Entry 8CYD (electron microscopy, 2.60 A resolution); this record covers chains B and C of the 6 polymer chains in the assembly.

# Chain B (and C)
Protein: Spike glycoprotein
Source organism: Severe acute respiratory syndrome coronavirus 2
Notes: chain C of this document is another copy of the same molecule, construct and numbering; everything in this record applies to it too
UniProt: P0DTC2 (SPIKE_SARS2); residues 15-1147 here = UniProt positions 15-1147
Chain sequence (1133 residues; each row starts with the number of its first residue):
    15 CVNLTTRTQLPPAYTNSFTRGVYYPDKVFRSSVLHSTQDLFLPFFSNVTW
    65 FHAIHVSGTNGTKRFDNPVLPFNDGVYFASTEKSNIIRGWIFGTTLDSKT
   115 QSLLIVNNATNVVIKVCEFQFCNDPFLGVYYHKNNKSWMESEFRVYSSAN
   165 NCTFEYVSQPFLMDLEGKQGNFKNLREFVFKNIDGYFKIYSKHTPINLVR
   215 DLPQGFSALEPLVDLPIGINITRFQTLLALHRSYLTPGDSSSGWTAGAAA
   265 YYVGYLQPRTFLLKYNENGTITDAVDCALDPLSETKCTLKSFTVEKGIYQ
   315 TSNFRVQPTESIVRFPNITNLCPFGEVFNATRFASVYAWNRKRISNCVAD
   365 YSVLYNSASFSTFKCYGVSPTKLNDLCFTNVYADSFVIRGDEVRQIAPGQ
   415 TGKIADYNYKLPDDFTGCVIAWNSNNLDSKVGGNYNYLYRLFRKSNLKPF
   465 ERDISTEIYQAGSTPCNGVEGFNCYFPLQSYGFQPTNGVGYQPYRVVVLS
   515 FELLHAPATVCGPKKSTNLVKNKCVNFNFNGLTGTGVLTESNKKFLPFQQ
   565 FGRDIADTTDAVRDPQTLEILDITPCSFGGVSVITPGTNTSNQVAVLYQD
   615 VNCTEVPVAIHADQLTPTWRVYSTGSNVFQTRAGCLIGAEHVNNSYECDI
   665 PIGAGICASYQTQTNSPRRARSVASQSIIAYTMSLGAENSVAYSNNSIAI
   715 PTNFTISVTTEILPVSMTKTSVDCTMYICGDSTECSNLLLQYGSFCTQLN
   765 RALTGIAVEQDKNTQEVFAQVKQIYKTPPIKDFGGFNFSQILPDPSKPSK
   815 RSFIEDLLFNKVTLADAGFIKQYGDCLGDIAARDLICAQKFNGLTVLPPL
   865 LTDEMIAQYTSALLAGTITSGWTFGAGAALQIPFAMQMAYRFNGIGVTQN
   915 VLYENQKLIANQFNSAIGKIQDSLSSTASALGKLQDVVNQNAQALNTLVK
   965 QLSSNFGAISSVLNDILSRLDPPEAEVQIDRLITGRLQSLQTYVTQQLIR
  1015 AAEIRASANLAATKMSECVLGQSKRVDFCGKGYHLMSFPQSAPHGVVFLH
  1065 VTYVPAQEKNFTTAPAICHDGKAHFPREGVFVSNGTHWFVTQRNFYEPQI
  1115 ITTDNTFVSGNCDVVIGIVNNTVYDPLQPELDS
Unresolved in the structure: 677-688, 828-848
Cystine bridges: Cys291-Cys301, Cys336-Cys361, Cys379-Cys432, Cys391-Cys525, Cys480-Cys488, Cys538-Cys590, Cys617-Cys649, Cys662-Cys671, Cys738-Cys760, Cys743-Cys749, Cys1032-Cys1043, Cys1082-Cys1126
Differences from the reference sequence: conflict Pro986 (Lys in P0DTC2), Pro987 (Val in P0DTC2)
Curated features (UniProtKB/Swiss-Prot):
  - region: Asn280 to Cys301 (Putative superantigen), Arg403 to Asp405 (Integrin-binding motif), Asn448 to Phe456 (Immunodominant HLA epitope recognized by the CD8+), Pro681 to Ala684 (Putative superantigen), Ser816 to Tyr837 (Fusion peptide 1), Lys835 to Phe855 (Fusion peptide 2)
  - site (Cleavage): Arg685, Ser686, Arg815, Ser816
  - glycosylation: Asn17 (N-linked (GlcNAc...) (complex) asparagine), Asn61 (N-linked (GlcNAc...) (hybrid) asparagine), Asn74 (N-linked (GlcNAc...) (complex) asparagine), Asn122 (N-linked (GlcNAc...) (hybrid) asparagine), Asn149 (N-linked (GlcNAc...) (complex) asparagine), Asn165 (N-linked (GlcNAc...) (complex) asparagine), Asn234 (N-linked (GlcNAc...) (high mannose) asparagine), Asn282 (N-linked (GlcNAc...) (complex) asparagine), Thr323 (O-linked (GalNAc) threonine), Ser325 (O-linked (HexNAc...) serine), Asn331 (N-linked (GlcNAc...) (complex) asparagine), Asn343 (N-linked (GlcNAc...) (complex) asparagine), Asn603 (N-linked (GlcNAc...) (hybrid) asparagine), Asn616 (N-linked (GlcNAc...) (complex) asparagine), Asn657 (N-linked (GlcNAc...) (complex) asparagine), Thr676 (O-linked (GlcNAc...) threonine), Thr678 (O-linked (GlcNAc...) threonine), Asn709 (N-linked (GlcNAc...) (high mannose) asparagine), Asn717 (N-linked (GlcNAc...) (hybrid) asparagine), Asn801 (N-linked (GlcNAc...) (hybrid) asparagine) and 3 more in UniProt
  - natural variant: Leu18 (L18F: In strain: Beta/B.1.351, Gamma/P.1 and 1 more), Thr19 (T19I: In strain: Omicron/BQ.1.1, Omicron/XBB.1.5 and 1 more; T19R: In strain: Delta/B.1.617.2, Omicron/BA.2 and 4 more), Thr20 (T20N: In strain: Gamma/P.1), Leu24 to Ala27 (sequence variant, change not given here; In strain: Omicron/BA.2, Omicron/BA.2.12.1 and 6 more), Pro26 (P26S: In strain: Gamma/P.1), Gln52 (Q52H: In strain: Omicron/EG.5.1), Ala67 (A67V: In strain: Eta/B.1.525, Omicron/BA.1), His69 to Val70 (deletion: In strain: Alpha/B.1.1.7, Eta/B.1.525 and 5 more), Gly75 (G75V: In strain: Lambda/C.37), Thr76 (T76I: In strain: Lambda/C.37), Asp80 (D80A: In strain: Beta/B.1.351), Val83 (V83A: In strain: Omicron/XBB.1.5, Omicron/EG.5.1), 79 further natural variant entries in UniProt
  - mutagenesis: His69 to Val70 (Increased incorporation of cleaved spike into virions), Asn121 (N121Q: Partial loss of biliverdin affinity), Arg190 (R190K: Partial loss of biliverdin affinity), Asn234 (N234Q: Increased resistance to neutralizing antibodies), Asn331 (N331Q: Reduced viral infectivity), Asn343 (N343Q: Reduced viral infectivity), Leu452 (L452R: Increased resistance to neutralizing antibodies. Decreases HLA binding to NF9 epitope. Increased binding affinity to human ACE2), Tyr453 (Y453F: Decreased HLA binding to NF9 epitope. Increased binding affinity to human ACE2), Ala475 (A475V: Increased resistance to neutralizing antibodies), Val483 (V483A: Increased resistance to neutralizing antibodies), Glu484 (E484D: Increased replication in human TMEM106B overexpressing cells), Phe490 (F490L: Increased resistance to neutralizing antibodies and human covalescent sera neutralization), 14 further mutagenesis entries in UniProt
Reported in the primary citation:
  - specificity-determining residues: Ala372 (by similarity / conservation)
  - specificity-determining residues: Lys378, His519 (proposed by the authors, not directly observed)

# How chain B and chain C interact
Pairs across the interface (147; chain B residue first):
  Tyr38(B) with Phe562(C), hydrophobic
  Lys41(B) with Phe562(C), hydrogen bond (side chain-backbone); Gln564(C), hydrogen bond (backbone-backbone); Phe565(C), hydrogen bond (backbone-backbone)
  Val42(B) with Gln563(C), hydrogen bond (backbone-side chain); Phe565(C); Arg567(C)
  Phe43(B) with Lys558(C); Phe559(C), hydrophobic; Gln563(C); Phe565(C), hydrogen bond (backbone-backbone); Gly566(C); Arg567(C), hydrogen bond (backbone-backbone)
  Arg44(B) with Arg567(C)
  Glu224(B) with Phe562(C)
  Pro225(B) with Phe562(C)
  Asn282(B) with Lys558(C); Leu560(C)
  Gly283(B) with Leu560(C); Gln563(C), hydrogen bond (backbone-side chain)
  Thr284(B) with Leu560(C)
  Asp737(B) with Asn317(C)
  Met740(B) with Arg319(C), hydrogen bond; Phe592(C), hydrophobic
  Gln755(B) with Ser968(C); Asn969(C); Phe970(C), hydrogen bond (backbone-backbone); Gly971(C), hydrogen bond (side chain-backbone); Ala972(C)
  Tyr756(B) with Gln965(C), hydrogen bond (backbone-side chain); Phe970(C)
  Gly757(B) with Gln965(C); Ser968(C)
  Ser758(B) with Thr961(C); Gln965(C), hydrogen bond (backbone-side chain)
  Phe759(B) with Gln965(C); Phe970(C), hydrophobic; Gln1002(C); Ser1003(C)
  Gln762(B) with Thr1006(C); Gln1010(C)
  Arg765(B) with Gln957(C)
  Gln784(B) with Asp1041(C); Lys1045(C)
  Lys786(B) with Gly700(C)
  Gln787(B) with Ala701(C); Asn703(C), hydrogen bond
  Ile788(B) with Leu699(C); Ala701(C), hydrogen bond (backbone-backbone); Glu702(C); Asn703(C), hydrogen bond (backbone-backbone)
  Tyr789(B) with Asn703(C); Val705(C), hydrophobic
  Lys790(B) with Glu702(C); Asn703(C), hydrogen bond (backbone-backbone); Ser704(C)
  Pro792(B) with Tyr707(C), hydrophobic
  Asp796(B) with Tyr707(C); Asn709(C)
  Phe797(B) with Tyr707(C)
  Ala852(B) with Asp568(C)
  Lys854(B) with Pro589(C); Phe592(C)
  Phe855(B) with Asp568(C); Thr572(C); Asp574(C); Pro589(C); Phe592(C)
  Asn856(B) with Phe592(C)
  Gly857(B) with Phe592(C)
  Leu858(B) with Phe592(C)
  Leu861(B) with Asp614(C); Arg646(C)
  Pro863(B) with Gly667(C); Ala668(C), hydrogen bond (backbone-backbone)
  Leu864(B) with Pro665(C), hydrophobic; Ala668(C); Gly669(C), hydrogen bond (backbone-backbone)
  Leu865(B) with Met697(C), hydrophobic
  Thr866(B) with Ala668(C); Gly669(C)
  Met869(B) with Gly669(C); Thr696(C); Met697(C), hydrophobic
  Tyr873(B) with Leu699(C)
  Thr883(B) with Val705(C); Tyr707(C)
  Ser884(B) with Val705(C)
  Trp886(B) with Tyr1047(C)
  Gly889(B) with Asp1041(C); Lys1045(C), hydrogen bond (backbone-side chain)
  Ala890(B) with Gly1046(C); Tyr1047(C), hydrophobic; Val1068(C); Pro1069(C)
  Gly891(B) with Val1068(C)
  Ala892(B) with Glu1072(C)
  Leu894(B) with Ala713(C); Pro715(C), hydrophobic; Glu1072(C)
  Gln895(B) with Val705(C); Ala706(C); Ser711(C), hydrogen bond; Ile712(C); Ala713(C), hydrogen bond (backbone-backbone); Asn1074(C)
  Ile896(B) with Tyr707(C); Ser711(C); Ile712(C), hydrophobic
  Pro897(B) with Tyr707(C), hydrophobic; Ser708(C); Asn709(C); Ser711(C); Thr1077(C)
  Phe898(B) with Tyr707(C), hydrogen bond (backbone-side chain)
  Met900(B) with Thr1077(C), hydrogen bond; Val1094(C), hydrophobic
  Tyr904(B) with Ile712(C); Gly1093(C); Val1094(C); Arg1107(C)
  Asn907(B) with Arg1107(C)
  Gln913(B) with Phe1089(C); Pro1090(C), hydrogen bond (side chain-backbone)
  Asn914(B) with Phe1089(C); Phe1121(C); Ser1123(C), hydrogen bond
  Tyr917(B) with Pro1079(C), hydrophobic; Phe1089(C), hydrophobic; Val1129(C), hydrophobic
  Glu918(B) with Ser1123(C), hydrogen bond
  Asn960(B) with Ala570(C)
  Val963(B) with Ala570(C), hydrophobic
  Asp994(B) with Arg995(C), salt bridge
  Gln1005(B) with Thr1006(C), hydrogen bond
  Thr1009(B) with Thr1009(C)
  Leu1012(B) with Gln1010(C); Ile1013(C), hydrophobic
  Arg1019(B) with Glu1017(C)
  Thr1027(B) with Arg1039(C)
  Ser1030(B) with Val1040(C); Asp1041(C)
  Glu1031(B) with Arg1039(C), salt bridge; Val1040(C)
  Arg1039(B) with Arg1039(C)
  Asp1118(B) with Arg1091(C), salt bridge
  Leu1141(B) with Leu1141(C), hydrophobic
Interface residues without a listed pair, chain B (91 interface residues in all): Asp40, Val47, His49, Asp745, Ala766, Thr768, Thr859, Val860, Ile882, Thr887, Ala893, Gln920, Leu1001, Gln1002, Leu1034, Gly1035, Glu1111, Glu1144
Interface residues without a listed pair, chain C (92 interface residues in all): Gln314, Thr549, Lys557, Ile569, Asp571, Gly593, Ala647, Cys671, Asn710, Gly999, Tyr1067, Ala1078, Val1128, Ile1130

# In short
The interface between chain B and chain C involves 91 residues on one side and 92 on the other; the contacts
include 27 hydrogen bonds and 3 salt bridges. Polar pairs include Asp994(B)-Arg995(C), Glu1031(B)-Arg1039(C)
and Asp1118(B)-Arg1091(C). Curated annotation (UniProt) lists 27 mutagenesis sites on chain B. From the paper:
specificity determinants Ala372(B), Lys378(B) and His519(B).
Chain B and chain C are both Spike glycoprotein (Severe acute respiratory syndrome coronavirus 2); the
structure, SARS-CoV-2 Spike protein in complex with a pan-sarbecovirus nanobody 2-45, was determined by
electron microscopy together with 8CWU, 8CWV, 8CXN, 8CXQ, 8CY6, 8CY7 and 5 further entries from the same
study.
